5B4L - chain A; structure by X-ray diffraction, 2.40 A resolution.

Chain A:
Molecule: cAMP and cAMP-inhibited cGMP 3', 5'-cyclic phosphodiesterase 10A
Organism: Homo sapiens
Notes: EC 3.1.4.17; fragment: catalytic domain
UniProt: Q9Y233 (PDE10_HUMAN); residues 442-779 here = UniProt positions 442-779
Sequence (338 residues; each row starts with the number of its first residue):
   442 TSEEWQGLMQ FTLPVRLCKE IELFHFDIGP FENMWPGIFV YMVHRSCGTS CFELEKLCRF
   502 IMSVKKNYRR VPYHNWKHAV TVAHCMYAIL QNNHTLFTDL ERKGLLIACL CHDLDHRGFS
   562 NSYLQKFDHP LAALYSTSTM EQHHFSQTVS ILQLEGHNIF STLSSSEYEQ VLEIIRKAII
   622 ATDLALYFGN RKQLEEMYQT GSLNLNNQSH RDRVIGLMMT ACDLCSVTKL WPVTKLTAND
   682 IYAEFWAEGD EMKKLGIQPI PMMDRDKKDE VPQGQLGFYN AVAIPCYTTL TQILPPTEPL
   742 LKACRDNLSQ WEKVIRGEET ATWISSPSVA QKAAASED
Not modelled in the structure: 442-444, 760-779
Ion coordination: Zn2+: His-519, His-553, Asp-554, Asp-664; Mg2+ near Asp-554 (its only coordinating residue here)
Residues lining bound ligands: 6DW (1-(cyclopropylmethyl)-5-(2-(2,3-dihydro-1H-imidazo[1,2-a]benzimidazol-1-yl)ethoxy)-3-(1-phenyl-1H-pyrazol-5-yl)pyridazin-4(1H)-one): Tyr-514, His-515, Leu-625, Asp-664, Leu-665, Val-668, Ile-682, Tyr-683, Phe-686, Pro-702, Met-703, Lys-708, Glu-711, Val-712, Gly-715, Gln-716, Phe-719

Overview:
Bound to chain A: compound 6DW. His-519, His-553, Asp-554 and Asp-664 coordinate Zn2+.
Chain A is cAMP and cAMP-inhibited cGMP 3', 5'-cyclic phosphodiesterase 10A (Homo sapiens); the structure,
Crystal structure of the catalytic domain of human PDE10A complexed with
1-(cyclopropylmethyl)-5-(2-(2,3-dihydro-1H-imidazo[1,2-a]benzimidazol-1-yl)ethoxy)-3-(1-phenyl-1H-pyrazol-5-yl)pyridazin-4(1H)-one,
was determined by X-ray diffraction (same publication as 5B4K).
